PDB entry 3AGC | X-ray diffraction, 2.00 A resolution | chains A and B

Chain A (and B):
Molecule: Red chlorophyll catabolite reductase, chloroplastic
Source organism: Arabidopsis thaliana
Notes: EC 1.3.1.80; chain B of this document is another copy of the same molecule, construct and numbering; everything in this record applies to it too
Reference sequence: Q8LDU4 (RCCR_ARATH); residues 49-319 here = UniProt positions 49-319
Sequence (276 residues; row label = number of the first residue in the row):
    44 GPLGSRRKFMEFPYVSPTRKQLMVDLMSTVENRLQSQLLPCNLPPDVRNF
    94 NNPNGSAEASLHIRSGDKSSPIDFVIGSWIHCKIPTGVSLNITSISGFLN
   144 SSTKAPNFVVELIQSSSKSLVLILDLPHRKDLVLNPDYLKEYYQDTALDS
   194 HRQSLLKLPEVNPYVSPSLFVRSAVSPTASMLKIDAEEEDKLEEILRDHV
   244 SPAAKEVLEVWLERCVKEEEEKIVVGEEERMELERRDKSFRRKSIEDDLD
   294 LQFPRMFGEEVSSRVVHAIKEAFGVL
Not modelled in the structure: 44-48 (chain B: 44-50, 159-160, 262-267, 319)
Construct notes: expression tag (44-48); engineered mutation V218 (Phe in Q8LDU4)
UniProt features mapped onto this chain:
  - binding site (red chlorophyll catabolite): E154, Y207 to S209, D291
  - mutagenesis: G140 (G140V: In acd2-12E13; spontaneous spreading cell death lesions), Y181 to D192 (In acd2-7; spontaneous spreading cell death lesions), R279 (R279K: In acd2-6; spontaneous spreading cell death lesions)
Metal / ion sites: Na+: L199, L201, V204
Ligand contacts: Red chlorophyll catabolite (RCC; 3-{(2Z,3S,4S)-5-[(Z)-(4-ethenyl-3-methyl-5-oxo-1,5-dihydro-2H-pyrrol-2-ylidene)methyl]-2-[(5R)-2-[(3-ethyl-5-formyl-4-methyl-1H-pyrrol-2-yl)methyl]-5-(methoxycarbonyl)-3-methyl-4-oxo-4,5-dihydrocyclopenta[b]pyrrol-6(1H)-ylidene]-4-methyl-3,4-dihydro-2H-pyrrol-3-yl}propanoic acid): L104, I119, S121, I123, L133, I135, S137, S139, F141, V152, E154, I156, I166, P170, Y207, S209, P210, S211, V214, V218, F283, S287, I288, D291, L292, F296, I312, F316

Chain A / chain B interface:
Contacting residue pairs (53):
  D174(A) with D174(B); R279(B), salt bridge
  L175(A) with F213(B); S216(B)
  V176(A) with F213(B), hydrophobic; S216(B); A217(B), hydrophobic; R279(B); S282(B), hydrogen bond (backbone-side chain); F283(B), hydrophobic
  L177(A) with E275(B); R278(B); S282(B), hydrogen bond (backbone-side chain)
  P179(A) with S282(B)
  L182(A) with L212(B); F213(B), hydrophobic; S216(B)
  Y186(A) with L212(B)
  Q187(A) with L212(B)
  D192(A) with R215(B), salt bridge
  R195(A) with V208(B); R215(B)
  V208(A) with R195(B)
  L212(A) with L182(B), hydrophobic; Y186(B), hydrophobic; Q187(B); P220(B); T221(B)
  F213(A) with L175(B); V176(B), hydrophobic; L182(B), hydrophobic
  R215(A) with D192(B), salt bridge; R195(B); P220(B), hydrogen bond (side chain-backbone)
  S216(A) with L175(B); V176(B); L182(B); P220(B)
  A217(A) with V176(B), hydrophobic
  P220(A) with L212(B); R215(B), hydrogen bond (backbone-side chain); S216(B)
  T221(A) with L212(B)
  E275(A) with L177(B); E275(B)
  R278(A) with L177(B)
  R279(A) with D174(B), salt bridge; V176(B)
  S282(A) with V176(B), hydrogen bond (side chain-backbone); L177(B), hydrogen bond (side chain-backbone); P179(B)
  F283(A) with V176(B), hydrophobic
  K286(A) with P179(B)
Other interface residues (no listed pair), chain B (25 interface residues in all): N178, K286

In short:
24 residues of chain A and 25 residues of chain B are in contact; the contacts include 6 hydrogen bonds and 4
salt bridges. Among the polar pairs are D174(A)-R279(B), D192(A)-R215(B) and V176(A)-S282(B). Bound to chain
A: Red chlorophyll catabolite.
Chain A and chain B are both Red chlorophyll catabolite reductase, chloroplastic (Arabidopsis thaliana); the
structure, F218V mutant of the substrate-bound red chlorophyll catabolite reductase from Arabidopsis thaliana,
was determined by X-ray diffraction together with 3AGA from the same study.
